6X2N - chains I and R of the 9 polymer chains in the assembly; structure by electron microscopy, 3.90 A resolution.

== Chain I ==
Name: DNA-directed RNA polymerase subunit beta
From: Escherichia coli
Notes: EC 2.7.7.6
UniProt: P0A8V4 (RPOB_ECO57); residues 1-1342 here = UniProt positions 1-1342
Amino-acid sequence (1342 residues; each row starts with the number of its first residue):
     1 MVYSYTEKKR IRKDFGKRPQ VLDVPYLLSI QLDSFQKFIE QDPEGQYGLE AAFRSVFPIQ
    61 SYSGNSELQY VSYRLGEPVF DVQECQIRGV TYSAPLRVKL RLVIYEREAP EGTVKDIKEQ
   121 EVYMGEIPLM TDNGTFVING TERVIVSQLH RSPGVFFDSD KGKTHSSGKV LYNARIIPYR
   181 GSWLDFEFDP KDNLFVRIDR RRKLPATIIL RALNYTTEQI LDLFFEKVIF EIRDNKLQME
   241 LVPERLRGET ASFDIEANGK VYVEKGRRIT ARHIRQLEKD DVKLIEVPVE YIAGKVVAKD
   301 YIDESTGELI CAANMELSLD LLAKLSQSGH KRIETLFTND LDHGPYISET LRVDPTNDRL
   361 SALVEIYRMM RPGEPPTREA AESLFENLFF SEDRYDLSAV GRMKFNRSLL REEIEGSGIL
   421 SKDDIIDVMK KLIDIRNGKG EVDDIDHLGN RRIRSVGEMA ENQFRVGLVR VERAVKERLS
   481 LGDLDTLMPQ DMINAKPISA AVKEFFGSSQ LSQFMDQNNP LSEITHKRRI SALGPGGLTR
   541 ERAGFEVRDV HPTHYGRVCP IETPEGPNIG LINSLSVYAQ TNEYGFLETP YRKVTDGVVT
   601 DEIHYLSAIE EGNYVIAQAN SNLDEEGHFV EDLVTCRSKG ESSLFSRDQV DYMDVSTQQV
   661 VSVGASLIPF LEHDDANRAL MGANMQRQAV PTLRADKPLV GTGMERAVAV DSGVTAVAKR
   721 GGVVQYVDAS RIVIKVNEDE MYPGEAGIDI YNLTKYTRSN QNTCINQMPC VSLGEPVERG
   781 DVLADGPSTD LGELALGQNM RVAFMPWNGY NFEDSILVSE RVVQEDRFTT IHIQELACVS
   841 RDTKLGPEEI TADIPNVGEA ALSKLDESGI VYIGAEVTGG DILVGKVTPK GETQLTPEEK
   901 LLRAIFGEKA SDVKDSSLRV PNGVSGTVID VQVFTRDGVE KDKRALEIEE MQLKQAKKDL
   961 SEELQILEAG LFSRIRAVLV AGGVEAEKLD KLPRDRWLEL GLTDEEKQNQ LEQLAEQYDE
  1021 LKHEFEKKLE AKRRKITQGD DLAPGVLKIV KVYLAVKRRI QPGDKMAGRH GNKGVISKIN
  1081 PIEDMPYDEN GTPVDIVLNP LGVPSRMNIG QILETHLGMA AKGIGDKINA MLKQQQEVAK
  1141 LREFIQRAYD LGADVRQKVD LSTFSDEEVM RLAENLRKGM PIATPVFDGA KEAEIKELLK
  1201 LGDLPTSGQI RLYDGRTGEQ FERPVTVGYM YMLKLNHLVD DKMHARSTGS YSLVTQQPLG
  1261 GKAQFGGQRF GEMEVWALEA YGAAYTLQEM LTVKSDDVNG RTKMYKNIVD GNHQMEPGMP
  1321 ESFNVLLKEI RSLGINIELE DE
Not modelled in the structure: 1, 891-914, 1342
UniProt features mapped onto this chain:
  - modified residue (N6-acetyllysine): Lys1022, Lys1200

== Chain R ==
Molecule: 21-nt RNA strand
Sequence (21 nucleotides; each row starts with the number of its first residue):
     1 GCAUUCAAAG CGGAGAGGUA C
Not modelled in the structure: 1-11, 21
Metal / ion sites: Mg2+: A20 (shared with 3 residues of chain J)

== Interface between chain I and chain R ==
Residue-residue contacts (18):
  Ser509(I) - G15(R)  sugar contact
  Gln510(I) - G15(R)  hydrogen bond to the phosphate
  Gln510(I) - A16(R)  phosphate contact
  Gln513(I) - A16(R)  sugar contact
  Gln513(I) - G17(R)  phosphate contact
  Asp516(I) - G17(R)  sugar contact
  Leu533(I) - G17(R)  phosphate contact
  Arg540(I) - A16(R)  salt bridge to the phosphate
  Pro564(I) - G18(R)  phosphate contact
  Asn568(I) - G17(R)  phosphate contact
  Ile572(I) - G17(R)  phosphate contact
  Gln688(I) - G18(R)  hydrogen bond to the phosphate
  Gln688(I) - U19(R)  phosphate contact
  Lys1065(I) - U19(R)  hydrogen bond to the phosphate
  Lys1065(I) - A20(R)  salt bridge to the phosphate
  Lys1073(I) - A20(R)  salt bridge to the phosphate
  His1237(I) - G18(R)  sugar contact
  His1237(I) - U19(R)  sugar contact
Also at the interface, not in a pair above, chain I (17 interface residues in all): Glu565, Asn684, Arg687, Ser1252
Also at the interface, not in a pair above, chain R (7 interface residues in all): G12

== Summary ==
17 residues of chain I and 7 residues of chain R are in contact, with 3 hydrogen bonds and 3 salt bridges.
Polar contacts include Gln510(I)-G15(R), Gln688(I)-G18(R) and Lys1065(I)-U19(R).
Here chain I is DNA-directed RNA polymerase subunit beta (Escherichia coli) and chain R is a 21-nt RNA strand.
Entry 6X2N (Mfd-bound E.coli RNA polymerase elongation complex - I state) was determined by electron
microscopy (same publication as 6X26, 6X2F, 6X43, 6X4W, 6X4Y and 6X50).
